PDB entry 3QHN | X-ray diffraction, 1.99 A resolution | chain A

== Chain A ==
Name: 458aa long hypothetical endo-1,4-beta-glucanase
Organism: Pyrococcus horikoshii
Notes: EC 3.2.1.4
Reference sequence: O58925 (O58925_PYRHO); numbering as in UniProt (aligned over 1-458)
Sequence (458 residues; row label = number of the first residue in the row):
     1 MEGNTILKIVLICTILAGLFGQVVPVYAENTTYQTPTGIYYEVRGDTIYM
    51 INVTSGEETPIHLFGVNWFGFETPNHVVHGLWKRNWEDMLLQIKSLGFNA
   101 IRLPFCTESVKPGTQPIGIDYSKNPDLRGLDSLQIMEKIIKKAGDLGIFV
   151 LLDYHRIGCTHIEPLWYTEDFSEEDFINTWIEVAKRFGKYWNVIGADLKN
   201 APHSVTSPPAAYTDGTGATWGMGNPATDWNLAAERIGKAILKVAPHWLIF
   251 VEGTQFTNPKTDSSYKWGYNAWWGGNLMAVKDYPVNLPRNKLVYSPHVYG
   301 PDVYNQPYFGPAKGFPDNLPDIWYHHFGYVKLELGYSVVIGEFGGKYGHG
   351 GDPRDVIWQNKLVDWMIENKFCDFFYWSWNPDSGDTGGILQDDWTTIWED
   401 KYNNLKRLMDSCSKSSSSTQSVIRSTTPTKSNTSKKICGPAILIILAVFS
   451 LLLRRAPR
Disordered / not traced: 1-33, 411-458
Construct notes: engineered mutation Ala201 (Glu in O58925)
Disulfide bonds: Cys106-Cys159

== In short ==
Chain A is 458aa long hypothetical endo-1,4-beta-glucanase (Pyrococcus horikoshii); the structure, Crystal
analysis of the complex structure, E201A-cellotetraose, of endocellulase from pyrococcus horikoshii, was
determined by X-ray diffraction, deposited together with 3AXX, 3QHM and 3QHO.
